PDB entry 7B6X | electron microscopy, 3.60 A resolution | chains C and D of the 8 polymer chains in the assembly

Chain C:
Protein: Trafficking protein particle complex subunit
Source organism: Drosophila melanogaster
Reference sequence: Q9VA95 (Q9VA95_DROME); residues 1-145 here = UniProt positions 1-145
Amino-acid sequence (145 residues; numbered 1 to 145; the number before each row is that of its first residue):
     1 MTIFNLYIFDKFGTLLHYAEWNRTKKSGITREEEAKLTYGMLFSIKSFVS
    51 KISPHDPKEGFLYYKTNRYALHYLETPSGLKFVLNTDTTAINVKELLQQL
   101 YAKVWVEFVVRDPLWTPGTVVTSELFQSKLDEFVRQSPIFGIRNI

Chain D:
Protein: Trafficking protein particle complex subunit
Source organism: Drosophila melanogaster
Reference sequence: Q9VLI9 (Q9VLI9_DROME); numbering as in UniProt (aligned over 1-219)
Amino-acid sequence (219 residues; each row starts with the number of its first residue):
     1 MIIYGVYIVSKSGGLIFNLDNNVPRIEHEKTFTYPLDLVLDYDSKKVSVS
    51 FNRKDGINVGHVLVAVNGMPVNGVTLDDGRDVRTTLDAPENYPINLKFSR
   101 PKMTTNEKIFLASMFYPLFAIASQLSPEPKSSGIEILEADTFTLHCFQTL
   151 TGIKFIIISETGLNGIDLLLRKVYELYSDYVLKNPFYSLEMPIRCELFDN
   201 KLQELLAQVEKTGISNIDK

How chain C and chain D interact:
Pairs across the interface - 76 pairs, chain C then chain D:
  F4(C) - P127(D)  hydrophobic
  R23(C) - L125(D)  hydrogen bond (side chain-backbone)
  R23(C) - S126(D)  hydrogen bond (side chain-backbone)
  R23(C) - P127(D)
  T24(C) - P127(D)  hydrogen bond (backbone-backbone)
  T24(C) - P129(D)
  K25(C) - Q124(D)  hydrogen bond (side chain-backbone)
  K25(C) - S126(D)
  K25(C) - P127(D)  hydrogen bond (backbone-backbone)
  K25(C) - E128(D)
  K25(C) - P129(D)
  S27(C) - L125(D)
  G28(C) - L125(D)
  I29(C) - L125(D)  hydrophobic
  E34(C) - L125(D)
  M41(C) - L118(D)  hydrophobic
  M41(C) - I121(D)
  S44(C) - M114(D)
  S44(C) - L118(D)
  I45(C) - L118(D)  hydrophobic
  F48(C) - M114(D)  hydrophobic
  F48(C) - F115(D)  hydrophobic
  V49(C) - F142(D)  hydrophobic
  K51(C) - R25(D)  hydrogen bond (backbone-side chain)
  K51(C) - M103(D)
  K51(C) - L111(D)
  I52(C) - M103(D)  hydrophobic
  I52(C) - L111(D)  hydrophobic
  I52(C) - F142(D)  hydrophobic
  S53(C) - R25(D)  hydrogen bond (backbone-side chain)
  S53(C) - T141(D)
  P54(C) - R25(D)  hydrogen bond (backbone-side chain)
  P54(C) - T141(D)
  H55(C) - P24(D)
  H55(C) - I26(D)
  H55(C) - R100(D)  hydrogen bond (backbone-side chain)
  H55(C) - T141(D)
  D56(C) - N58(D)  hydrogen bond
  D56(C) - R100(D)  salt bridge
  D56(C) - D140(D)
  D56(C) - T141(D)
  P57(C) - R100(D)
  P57(C) - D140(D)
  K58(C) - D140(D)  salt bridge
  E59(C) - D140(D)  hydrogen bond (backbone-side chain)
  G60(C) - A139(D)
  G60(C) - D140(D)  hydrogen bond (backbone-side chain)
  F61(C) - L137(D)  hydrophobic
  L62(C) - E138(D)
  Y63(C) - L137(D)
  Y63(C) - E138(D)  hydrogen bond (backbone-backbone)
  Y64(C) - S123(D)
  Y64(C) - I134(D)  hydrophobic
  Y64(C) - I136(D)
  Y64(C) - L137(D)  hydrophobic
  K65(C) - I134(D)
  K65(C) - E135(D)  hydrogen bond (backbone-backbone)
  K65(C) - I136(D)  hydrogen bond (backbone-backbone)
  T66(C) - S132(D)
  T66(C) - G133(D)
  T66(C) - I134(D)
  T66(C) - E135(D)
  N67(C) - S132(D)  hydrogen bond
  N67(C) - E135(D)  hydrogen bond (backbone-side chain)
  R68(C) - E128(D)  salt bridge
  R68(C) - P129(D)  hydrogen bond (side chain-backbone)
  R68(C) - K130(D)  hydrogen bond (side chain-backbone)
  R68(C) - S131(D)
  R68(C) - S132(D)
  Y69(C) - A122(D)
  Y69(C) - S123(D)
  Y69(C) - S126(D)
  Y69(C) - E128(D)  hydrogen bond (backbone-side chain)
  Y69(C) - S131(D)
  N85(C) - P127(D)
  I145(C) - E138(D)
Interface residues without a listed pair, chain C (35 interface residues in all): T38
Interface residues without a listed pair, chain D (35 interface residues in all): Y4, V23, L144

Summary:
The chain C/chain D interface involves 35 residues from each chain, with 20 hydrogen bonds and 3 salt bridges.
Polar contacts include D56(C)-R100(D), K58(C)-D140(D) and R68(C)-E128(D).
Here chain C is Trafficking protein particle complex subunit and chain D is Trafficking protein particle
complex subunit, both from Drosophila melanogaster. Entry 7B6X (TRAPPCore from the MiniTRAPPIII complex) was
determined by electron microscopy.
